9FF4 - chains C and D of the 12 polymer chains in the assembly; structure by X-ray diffraction, 2.80 A resolution.

[Chain C (and D)]
Protein: HTH-type transcriptional regulator Hpr
From: Geobacillus kaustophilus
Notes: chain D of this document is another copy of the same molecule, construct and numbering; everything in this record applies to it too
Reference sequence: Q5L293 (HPR_GEOKA); residues 1-201 here = UniProt positions 1-201
Chain sequence (207 residues; row label = number of the first residue in the row):
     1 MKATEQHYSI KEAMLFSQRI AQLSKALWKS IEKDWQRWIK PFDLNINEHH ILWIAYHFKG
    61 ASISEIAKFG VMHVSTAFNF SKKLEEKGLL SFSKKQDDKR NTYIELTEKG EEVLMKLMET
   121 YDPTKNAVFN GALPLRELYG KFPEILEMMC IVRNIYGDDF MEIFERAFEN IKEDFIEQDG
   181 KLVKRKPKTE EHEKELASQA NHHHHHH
Unresolved in the structure: 1-6, 185-207
Differences from the reference sequence: expression tag (202-207)

[How chain C and chain D interact]
Residue-residue contacts (5):
  P134(C) - L138(D)
  L135(C) - L138(D)  hydrophobic
  L138(C) - P134(D)  hydrophobic
  L138(C) - L135(D)  hydrophobic
  Y139(C) - Y139(D)  hydrogen bond

[In short]
The chain C/chain D interface involves 4 residues from each chain, with 1 hydrogen bond. The hydrogen-bonded
pair is Y139(C)-Y139(D).
Chain C and chain D are both HTH-type transcriptional regulator Hpr (Geobacillus kaustophilus); the structure,
The structure of G.kaustophilus T-1 ScoC-17bp dsDNA complex, was determined by X-ray diffraction.
